3JAB - chains L and H of the 12 polymer chains in the assembly; structure by electron microscopy, 11.00 A resolution (very low resolution: no residue pairs are listed; an interface is given only as per-side residue counts).

# Chain L
Name: IgG1-kappa 2E8 light chain
Source organism: Mus musculus
Notes: fragment: Fab
Amino-acid sequence (214 residues; numbered 1 to 214; the number before each row is that of its first residue):
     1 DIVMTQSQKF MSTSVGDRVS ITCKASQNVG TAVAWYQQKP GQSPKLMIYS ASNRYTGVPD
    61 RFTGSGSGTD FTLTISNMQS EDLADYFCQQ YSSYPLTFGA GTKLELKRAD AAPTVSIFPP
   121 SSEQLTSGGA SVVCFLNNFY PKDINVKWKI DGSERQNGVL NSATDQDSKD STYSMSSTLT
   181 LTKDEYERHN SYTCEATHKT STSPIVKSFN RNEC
Cystine bridges: Cys23-Cys88, Cys134-Cys194

# Chain H
Name: IgG1-kappa 2E8 heavy chain
Source organism: Mus musculus
Notes: fragment: Fab
Amino-acid sequence (221 residues; each row starts with the number of its first residue; a row labelled like 82A-82C holds insertion residues (82A, then the next letters in order)):
     1 EVQLQQSGAE VVRSGASVKL SCTASGFNIK DYYIHWVKQR PEKGLEWIGW ID
   52A P
    53 EIGDTEYVPK FQGKATMTAD TSSNTAYLQL
82A-82C SSL
    83 TSEDTAVYYC NAGHDYDR
100A-100C GRF
   101 PYWGQGTLVT VSAAKTTPPS VYPLAPGSAA QTNSMVTLGC LVKGYFPEPV TVTWNSGSLS
   161 SGVHTFPAVL QSDLYTLSSS VTVPSSTWPS ETVTCNVAHP ASSTKVDKKI VPRD
Cystine bridges: Cys22-Cys92, Cys140-Cys195

# Interface between chain L and chain H
At this resolution (11 A) residue pairs are not listed: 44 residues of chain L and 43 of chain H lie at the interface.

# Overview
44 residues of chain L face 43 of chain H across their interface.
Chain L is IgG1-kappa 2E8 light chain and chain H is IgG1-kappa 2E8 heavy chain, both from Mus musculus; the
structure, Domain organization and conformational plasticity of the G protein effector, PDE6, was determined
by electron microscopy (same publication as 3JBQ).
